5KRV - chains A and B; structure by X-ray diffraction, 2.30 A resolution.

# Chain A (and B)
Molecule: 1-deoxy-D-xylulose 5-phosphate reductoisomerase
From: Vibrio vulnificus (strain CMCP6)
Notes: EC 1.1.1.267; chain B of this document is another copy of the same molecule, construct and numbering; everything in this record applies to it too
UniProtKB: Q8DBF5 (DXR_VIBVU); residue numbers follow UniProt; this construct covers 1-402
Sequence (427 residues; row label = number of the first residue in the row; numbers below 1 keep their minus sign (Met-24 is residue -24)):
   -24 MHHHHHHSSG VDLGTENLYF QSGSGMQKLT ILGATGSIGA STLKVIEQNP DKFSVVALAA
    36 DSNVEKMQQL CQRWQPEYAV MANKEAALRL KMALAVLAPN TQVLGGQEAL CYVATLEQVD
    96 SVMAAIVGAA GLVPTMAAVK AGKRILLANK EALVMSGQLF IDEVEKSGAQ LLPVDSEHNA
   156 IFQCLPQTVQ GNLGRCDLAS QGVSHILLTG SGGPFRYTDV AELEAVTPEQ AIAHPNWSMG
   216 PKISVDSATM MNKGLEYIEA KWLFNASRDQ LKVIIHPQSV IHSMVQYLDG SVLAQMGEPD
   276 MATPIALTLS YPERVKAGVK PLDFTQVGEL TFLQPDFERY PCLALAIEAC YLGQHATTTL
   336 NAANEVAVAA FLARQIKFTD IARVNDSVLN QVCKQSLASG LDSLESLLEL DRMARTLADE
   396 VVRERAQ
Not modelled in the structure: -24 to -1, 209-212, 372-375, 402 (chain B: -24 to -1, 209-213, 372-375, 402)
Sequence notes: initiating methionine (-24); expression tag (-23 to 0)
Small-molecule neighbours: arginine (ARG): Asp36, Ala57, Asn58, Lys59, Gly81, Gln82

# Interface between chain A and chain B
Contacting residue pairs (61; chain A residue first):
  Gln158(A) - Ser266(B)  hydrogen bond
  Gln162(A) - Gln162(B)
  Leu182(A) - Phe299(B)  hydrophobic
  Met259(A) - Phe299(B)  hydrophobic
  Gln261(A) - Pro296(B)
  Gln261(A) - Leu297(B)  hydrogen bond (side chain-backbone)
  Tyr262(A) - Arg289(B)
  Leu263(A) - Val290(B)
  Leu263(A) - Lys291(B)
  Asp264(A) - Thr278(B)  hydrogen bond (backbone-side chain)
  Asp264(A) - Arg289(B)  salt bridge
  Asp264(A) - Val290(B)
  Asp264(A) - Ala292(B)
  Asp264(A) - Val294(B)
  Gly265(A) - Gly272(B)
  Gly265(A) - Thr278(B)
  Ser266(A) - Gln158(B)  hydrogen bond
  Ser266(A) - Gln270(B)  hydrogen bond
  Ser266(A) - Met271(B)
  Ser266(A) - Thr278(B)
  Ser266(A) - Arg289(B)
  Val267(A) - Ala269(B)
  Val267(A) - Gln270(B)
  Val267(A) - Met271(B)  hydrogen bond (backbone-backbone)
  Val267(A) - Leu297(B)  hydrophobic
  Leu268(A) - Gln158(B)
  Leu268(A) - Ala269(B)
  Leu268(A) - Gln270(B)
  Ala269(A) - Val267(B)
  Ala269(A) - Leu268(B)
  Ala269(A) - Ala269(B)  hydrogen bond (backbone-backbone)
  Gln270(A) - Ser266(B)  hydrogen bond
  Gln270(A) - Val267(B)
  Gln270(A) - Leu268(B)
  Met271(A) - Ser266(B)
  Met271(A) - Val267(B)  hydrogen bond (backbone-backbone)
  Thr278(A) - Asp264(B)  hydrogen bond (side chain-backbone)
  Thr278(A) - Gly265(B)
  Thr278(A) - Ser266(B)
  Arg289(A) - Tyr262(B)
  Arg289(A) - Asp264(B)  salt bridge
  Arg289(A) - Ser266(B)  hydrogen bond
  Val290(A) - Leu263(B)
  Val290(A) - Asp264(B)
  Lys291(A) - Leu263(B)
  Ala292(A) - Asp264(B)
  Val294(A) - Asp264(B)
  Pro296(A) - Gln261(B)
  Leu297(A) - Gln261(B)  hydrogen bond (backbone-side chain)
  Phe299(A) - Leu182(B)  hydrophobic
  Phe299(A) - Met259(B)  hydrophobic
  Phe299(A) - Phe307(B)  hydrophobic
  Thr300(A) - Gln309(B)
  Gly303(A) - Leu305(B)
  Glu304(A) - Glu304(B)
  Glu304(A) - Leu305(B)
  Leu305(A) - Gly303(B)
  Leu305(A) - Glu304(B)
  Leu305(A) - Leu305(B)  hydrogen bond (backbone-backbone)
  Phe307(A) - Phe299(B)
  Gln309(A) - Thr300(B)
Also at the interface, not in a pair above, chain A (40 interface residues in all): Cys159, Gly177, His180, Ile249, Gly272, Ala281, Leu282, Lys295, Val302, Thr306
Also at the interface, not in a pair above, chain B (39 interface residues in all): Cys159, Gly177, His180, Ala281, Leu282, Lys295, Val302, Thr306

# In short
Chain A and chain B form an interface of 40 and 39 residues respectively; the contacts include 13 hydrogen
bonds and 2 salt bridges. Among the polar pairs are Asp264(A)-Arg289(B), Gln158(A)-Ser266(B) and
Gln261(A)-Leu297(B). Ligands of chain A: arginine.
Both chains are 1-deoxy-D-xylulose 5-phosphate reductoisomerase (Vibrio vulnificus (strain CMCP6)). Entry 5KRV
(1-deoxy-D-xylulose 5-phosphate reductoisomerase from Vibrio vulnificus in complex Arginine) was determined by
X-ray diffraction together with 5KQO, 5KRR, 5KRY and 5KS1 from the same study.
